9CTU - chains D and A of the 6 polymer chains in the assembly; structure by electron microscopy, 3.03 A resolution.

Chain D:
Protein: short conformation Fab heavy chain
Organism: Mus musculus
Notes: antibody fragment or engineered binder
Sequence (255 residues; row label = number of the first residue in the row; numbers below 1 keep their minus sign (Met-18 is residue -18)):
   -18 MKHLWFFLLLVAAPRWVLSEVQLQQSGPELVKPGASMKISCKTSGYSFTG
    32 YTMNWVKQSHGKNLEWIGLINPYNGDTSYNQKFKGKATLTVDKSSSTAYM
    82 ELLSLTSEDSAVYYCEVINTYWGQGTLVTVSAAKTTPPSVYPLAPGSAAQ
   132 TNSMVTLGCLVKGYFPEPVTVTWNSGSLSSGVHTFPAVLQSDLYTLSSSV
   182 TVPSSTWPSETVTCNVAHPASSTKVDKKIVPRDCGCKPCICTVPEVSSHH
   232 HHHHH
Unresolved in the structure: -18 to 0, 214-236
Disulfides: Cys22-Cys96, Cys140-Cys195

Chain A:
Protein: Membrane protein
Organism: Severe acute respiratory syndrome coronavirus 2
UniProt: P0DTC5 (VME1_SARS2); numbering as in UniProt (aligned over 1-222)
Sequence (231 residues; each row starts with the number of its first residue):
     1 MADSNGTITVEELKKLLEQWNLVIGFLFLTWICLLQFAYANRNRFLYIIK
    51 LIFLWLLWPVTLACFVLAAVYRINWITGGIAIAMACLVGLMWLSYFIASF
   101 RLFARTRSMWSFNPETNILLNVPLHGTILTRPLLESELVIGAVILRGHLR
   151 IAGHHLGRCDIKDLPKEITVATSRTLSYYKLGASQRVAGDSGFAAYSRYR
   201 IGNYKLNTDHSSSSDNIALLVQSNSLEVLFQ
Unresolved in the structure: 1-15, 205-231
Differences from the reference sequence: expression tag (223-231)
UniProt features mapped onto this chain:
  - glycosylation: Asn5 (N-linked (GlcNAc...) asparagine)
  - natural variant: Asp3 (D3G: In strain: Omicron/BA.1; D3N: In strain: Omicron/BA.5, Omicron/BQ.1.1), Gln19 (Q19E: In strain: Omicron/BA.1, Omicron/BA.2 and 7 more), Ala63 (A63T: In strain: Omicron/BA.1, Omicron/BA.2 and 7 more), Ile82 (I82T: In strain: Eta/B.1.525 and Delta/B.1.617.2)
  - mutagenesis: Arg42 to Arg44 (Partial loss of N-RNA binding)
Ion coordination: K+: Ser99, Ser111, Asn113, Thr116, Asn117
Residues lining bound ligands: 1PX ((2S,3R,4E)-2-(hexadecanoylamino)-3-hydroxyoctadec-4-en-1-yl dihydrogen phosphate): Arg44, Phe45, Ile48, Leu51, Ile52, Trp55, Met109, Trp110, Phe112, Asn113, Pro114, Ile128, Leu129, Thr130, Arg131
Reported in the primary citation:
  - binding site for 1PX: Arg44, Phe45, Ile48, Leu51, Ile52, Trp55, Met109, Trp110, Pro114, Arg131
  - K+ coordination: Ser99, Ser111, Asn113, Thr116, Asn117
  - conformationally variable residues (side-chain flip): Trp110, His125, Pro132, Glu137, Arg150, His155, Arg158

Interface between chain D and chain A:
Pairs across the interface (25; chain D residue first):
  Ser28(D) with Gly126(A)
  Thr30(D) with Gly126(A), hydrogen bond (side chain-backbone); Ile128(A)
  Gly31(D) with Pro123(A); Ile128(A)
  Tyr32(D) with Pro123(A), hydrophobic; Pro165(A); Lys166(A), hydrogen bond (side chain-backbone); Glu167(A)
  Thr33(D) with Glu167(A); Tyr178(A)
  Asn35(D) with Arg200(A), hydrogen bond
  Leu50(D) with Tyr178(A); Arg200(A)
  Tyr54(D) with Thr127(A); Ile128(A), hydrophobic
  Val98(D) with Glu167(A)
  Ile99(D) with Lys166(A); Glu167(A); Lys180(A); Tyr199(A)
  Asn100(D) with Tyr199(A); Arg200(A), hydrogen bond
  Thr101(D) with Lys180(A)
  Tyr102(D) with Lys166(A)
Interface residues without a listed pair, chain D (14 interface residues in all): Asn52
Interface residues without a listed pair, chain A (13 interface residues in all): Leu164, Thr169

Summary:
Chain D and chain A form an interface of 14 and 13 residues respectively, with 4 hydrogen bonds. Among the
polar pairs are Thr30(D)-Gly126(A), Tyr32(D)-Lys166(A) and Asn35(D)-Arg200(A). Ligands of chain A: compound
1PX. From the paper: a binding site for 1PX at Arg44(A), Phe45(A) and Ile48(A) among others; K+ coordination
by Ser99(A), Ser111(A) and Asn113(A) among others.
Chain D is short conformation Fab heavy chain (Mus musculus) and chain A is Membrane protein (Severe acute
respiratory syndrome coronavirus 2); the structure, Cryo-EM structure of SARS-CoV-2 M (short
conformation)bound to C1P, was determined by electron microscopy together with 9CTW from the same study.
